Entry 6MZE (X-ray diffraction, 3.60 A resolution); this record covers chains C and E of the 14 polymer chains in the assembly.

[Chain C]
Name: Tubulin alpha-1A chain
From: Sus scrofa
UniProtKB: P02550 (TBA1A_PIG); residue numbers follow UniProt; this construct covers 1-451
Chain sequence (451 residues; row label = number of the first residue in the row):
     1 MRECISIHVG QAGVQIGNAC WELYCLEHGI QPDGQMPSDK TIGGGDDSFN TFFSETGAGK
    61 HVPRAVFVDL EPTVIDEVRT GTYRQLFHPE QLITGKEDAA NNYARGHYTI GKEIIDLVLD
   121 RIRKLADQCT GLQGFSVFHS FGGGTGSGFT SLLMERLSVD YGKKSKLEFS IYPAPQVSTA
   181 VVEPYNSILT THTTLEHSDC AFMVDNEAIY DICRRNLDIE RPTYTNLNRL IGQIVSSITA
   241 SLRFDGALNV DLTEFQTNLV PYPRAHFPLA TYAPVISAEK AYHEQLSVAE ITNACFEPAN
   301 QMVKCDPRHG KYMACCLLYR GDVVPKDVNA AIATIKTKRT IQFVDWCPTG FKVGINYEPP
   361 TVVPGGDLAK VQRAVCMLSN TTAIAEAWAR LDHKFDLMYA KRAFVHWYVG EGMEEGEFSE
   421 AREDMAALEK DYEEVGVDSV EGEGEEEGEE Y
Not modelled in the structure: 1, 39-46, 280-284, 438-451
UniProt features mapped onto this chain:
  - active site: Glu254
  - binding site (GTP): Gly10, Gln11, Ala12, Gln15, Glu71, Ala99, Ser140, Gly143, Gly144, Thr145, Gly146, Thr179, Glu183, Asn206, Tyr224, Asn228, Leu252
  - binding site (Mg(2+)): Glu71
  - site: Tyr451 (Involved in polymerization)
  - modified residue: Lys40 (N6-acetyllysine), Tyr282 (3'-nitrotyrosine), Ser439 (Phosphoserine), Glu443 (5-glutamyl polyglutamate), Glu445 (5-glutamyl polyglutamate), Tyr451 (3'-nitrotyrosine)
  - natural variant: Ala265 (A265G; A265I), Thr271 to Ala273 (sequence variant, change not given here)
Small-molecule neighbours: GTP (guanosine-5'-triphosphate): Gly10, Gln11, Ala12, Gln15, Ile16, Asp69, Asp98, Ala99, Ala100, Asn101, Asn102, Ser140, Gly142, Gly143, Gly144, Thr145, Gly146, Ile171, Val177, Ser178, Thr179, Glu183, Asn206, Tyr224, Leu227, Asn228, Ile231

[Chain E]
Name: Protein Stu2p/Alp14p
From: Lachancea kluyveri NRRL Y-12651
Notes: engineered mutation(s): 256-297 residue linkers were replaced by the shorter linker (AVPAQSDNNSTLQTDKDGDTLMGN)
Chain sequence (536 residues; numbered 1 to 554; 18 numbers in that range are skipped by the numbering (no residue carries them; nothing is unmodelled there); the number before each row is that of its first residue):
     1 MADQDDVDFT TLPLEQRASH KVWKARLNAY QELNNLFTKS SVISPPNDVA NYWLDPELFA
    61 SYIVDSNVVA QENAIIALHT LLEYISQVPN VSTSKLRLQW IPPLVEKGLS SSRAATKAKA
   121 TDCIMLLTQS DTSIQQTVNL MLPSLSNKLP RLVSSCVKCL ATIIEEFGFI NVSDINILLS
   181 EILEPLPKLS SHADRNVRSE TMNLILQIYK WFGKELLQEL LLEKLKPIQQ RDLSRMFEKY
   241 EGTIPPKQQP RLFQWAVPAQ
   279 SDNNSTLQTD KDGDTLMGNA VDPFELLPPS VILDKFPADF QTRISSTKWK DRVEALEEIH
   339 NNVLKPVKKL AHKNQDYSDY LRVLANVIQK DANVQAVTIA ANSVQLLCNS LRSNFTRSYG
   399 AIVLVPLLER TKEKKPSVNE AICSALDAVA TYCGFDDCLE ETLNYMKHKT PQVRIECTKF
   459 LTRMLQGWKS DGPLQNQLLF KLLPEVTTAV LKIVNDTQPT TRNTGFECFA TLMKLVGERE
   519 LADPLEKLDN LKKKKIYEYY EKVEVATGLE HHHHHH
Not modelled in the structure: 1-13, 44-45, 279-296, 544-554
What the authors report for this chain:
  - self-association interface (contacts with another copy of this molecule); pairs are residue here / residue on that copy: Glu219-Lys346 (salt bridge), Leu220-Leu304 (hydrophobic contact), Leu220, Phe302, Leu304, Leu305
  - contacts within the chain: Ser41-Glu518, Ile43-Leu477 (hydrophobic contact), Ile43-Leu472 (hydrophobic contact), Lys39-Glu524 (salt bridge)

[Interface between chain C and chain E]
Pairs across the interface (19; chain C residue first):
  Val409(C) with Thr495(E); Pro497(E), hydrophobic; Arg500(E), hydrogen bond (backbone-side chain)
  Gly410(C) with Thr495(E); Gln496(E); Pro497(E)
  Glu411(C) with Thr495(E)
  Gly412(C) with Thr495(E), hydrogen bond (backbone-backbone); Arg500(E)
  Met413(C) with Arg500(E), hydrogen bond (backbone-side chain)
  Glu414(C) with Arg500(E), salt bridge; Phe504(E); Leu529(E); Lys530(E); Lys533(E), salt bridge
  Gly416(C) with Leu529(E)
  Glu417(C) with Leu529(E)
  Glu420(C) with Leu529(E); Lys532(E), salt bridge
Interface residues without a listed pair, chain E (10 interface residues in all): Asp494

[In short]
9 residues of chain C face 10 of chain E across their interface, with 3 hydrogen bonds and 3 salt bridges.
Polar pairs include Glu414(C)-Arg500(E), Glu414(C)-Lys533(E) and Glu420(C)-Lys532(E). Bound to chain C: GTP.
The paper reports a self-association interface involving Glu219(E), Leu220(E) and Phe302(E) among others;
contacts within the chain involving Ser41(E), Glu518(E) and Ile43(E) among others.
Chain C is Tubulin alpha-1A chain (Sus scrofa) and chain E is Protein Stu2p/Alp14p (Lachancea kluyveri NRRL
Y-12651); the structure, Structural Basis of Tubulin Recruitment and Assembly by Microtubule Polymerases with
Tumor Overexpressed Gene (TOG) Domain ..., was determined by X-ray diffraction together with 6MZF and 6MZG
from the same study.
